9MRL - chains D and H of the 8 polymer chains in the assembly; structure by electron microscopy, 4.17 A resolution (low resolution: residue-level contacts below are approximate; hydrogen-bond / salt-bridge calls are withheld).

== Chain D ==
Protein: Isoform Flip of Glutamate receptor 2
Source organism: Rattus norvegicus
UniProt: P19491 (GRIA2_RAT), isoform P19491-2; residues 391-820 here correspond to UniProt positions 412-841 (UniProt number = residue number + 21)
Sequence (415 residues; numbered 391 to 820; 15 numbers in that range are skipped by the numbering (no residue carries them; nothing is unmodelled there); the number before each row is that of its first residue):
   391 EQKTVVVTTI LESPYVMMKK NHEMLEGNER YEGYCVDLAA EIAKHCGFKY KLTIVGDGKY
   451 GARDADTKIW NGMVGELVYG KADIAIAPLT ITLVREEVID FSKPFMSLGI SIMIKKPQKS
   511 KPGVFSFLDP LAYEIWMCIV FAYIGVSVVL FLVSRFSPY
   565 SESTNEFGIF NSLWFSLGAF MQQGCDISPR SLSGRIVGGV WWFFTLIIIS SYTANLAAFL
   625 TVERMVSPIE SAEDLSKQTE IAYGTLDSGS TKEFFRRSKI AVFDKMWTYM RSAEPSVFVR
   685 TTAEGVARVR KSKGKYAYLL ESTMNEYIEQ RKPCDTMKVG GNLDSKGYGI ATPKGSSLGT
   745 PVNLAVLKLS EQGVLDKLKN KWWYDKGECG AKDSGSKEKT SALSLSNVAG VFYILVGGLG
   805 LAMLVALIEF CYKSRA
Unresolved in the structure: 820
Cystine bridges: Cys718-Cys773
Construct notes: conflict Gln392 (Asn413 in P19491)
Ligand contacts: glutamic acid (GLU): Tyr450, Pro478, Leu479, Thr480, Arg485, Leu650, Gly653, Ser654, Thr655, Glu705, Tyr732
UniProt features mapped onto this chain:
  - binding site (L-glutamate): Pro478, Thr480, Arg485, Ser654, Thr655, Glu705
  - site: Arg453 (Interaction with the cone snail toxin Con-ikot-ikot), Ile633 (Crucial to convey clamshell closure to channel opening), Arg660 (Interaction with the cone snail toxin Con-ikot-ikot), Lys752 (Interaction with the cone snail toxin Con-ikot-ikot)
  - modified residue (Phosphoserine): Ser662, Ser696
  - lipidation (S-palmitoyl cysteine): Cys589, Cys815

== Chain H ==
Protein: TARPgamma2
Source organism: Mus musculus
Sequence (172 residues; row label = number of the first residue in the row; note: 33 numbers in that range are skipped by the numbering (no residue carries them; nothing is unmodelled there)):
     5 RGVQMLLTTV GAFAAFSLMT IAVGTDYWLY SRGVCK
    55 EVMTHSGLWR TCCLEGNFKG LCKQIDHF
    93 AEYFLRAVRA SSIFPILSVI LLFMGGLCIA ASEFYKTRHN IILSAGIFFV SAGLSNIIGI
   153 IVYISANAG
   171 NSYSYGWSFY FGALSFIIAE MVGVLAVHMF IDRHKQLTG
Cystine bridges: Cys39-Cys67, Cys66-Cys76

== Interface between chain D and chain H ==
Residue-residue contacts (5; chain D residue first):
  Leu789(D) - Ile156(H)
  Ser790(D) - Ser157(H)
  Phe796(D) - Ile153(H)
  Tyr797(D) - Val154(H)
  Val800(D) - Ile150(H)
Also at the interface, not in a pair above, chain D (8 interface residues in all): Gly804, Met807, Leu811
Also at the interface, not in a pair above, chain H (8 interface residues in all): Ile139, Val142, Leu146

== In short ==
Chain D and chain H each contribute 8 residues to their interface. Chain D binds glutamic acid. From UniProt:
6 L-glutamate-binding residues on chain D.
Chain D is Isoform Flip of Glutamate receptor 2 (Rattus norvegicus) and chain H is TARPgamma2 (Mus musculus);
the structure, Desensitized state 1 of the GluA2-gamma2 complex prepared at 37 degrees C, was determined by
electron microscopy (same publication as 9DHP, 9DHQ, 9DHR, 9DHS, 9DHT, 9MRK, 9MRM and 9MRN).
